7UX9 - chains G and Y of the 11 polymer chains in the assembly; structure by electron microscopy, 3.20 A resolution.

[Chain G]
Molecule: Histone H4
Source organism: Xenopus laevis
UniProt: P62799 (H4_XENLA); residues 0-102 here correspond to UniProt positions 1-103 (UniProt number = residue number + 1)
Sequence (103 residues; row label = number of the first residue in the row; numbering starts at 0):
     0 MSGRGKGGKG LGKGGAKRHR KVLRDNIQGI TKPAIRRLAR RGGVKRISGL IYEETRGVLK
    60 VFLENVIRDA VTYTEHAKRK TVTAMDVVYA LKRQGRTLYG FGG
Unresolved in the structure: 0-20
UniProt features mapped onto this chain:
  - DNA-binding region: Lys16 to Lys20
  - modified residue: Ser1 (N-acetylserine), Arg3 (Asymmetric dimethylarginine), Lys5 (N6-(2-hydroxyisobutyryl)lysine), Lys8 (N6-(2-hydroxyisobutyryl)lysine), Lys12 (N6-(2-hydroxyisobutyryl)lysine), Lys16 (N6-(2-hydroxyisobutyryl)lysine), Lys20 (N6,N6,N6-trimethyllysine), Lys31 (N6-(2-hydroxyisobutyryl)lysine), Lys44 (N6-(2-hydroxyisobutyryl)lysine), Ser47 (Phosphoserine), Tyr51 (Phosphotyrosine), Lys59 (N6-(2-hydroxyisobutyryl)lysine), Lys77 (N6-(2-hydroxyisobutyryl)lysine), Lys79 (N6-(2-hydroxyisobutyryl)lysine), Tyr88 (Phosphotyrosine), Lys91 (N6-(2-hydroxyisobutyryl)lysine)
  - cross-link (Glycyl lysine isopeptide (Lys-Gly)): Lys31 (interchain with G-Cter in UFM1), Lys91 (interchain with G-Cter in ubiquitin)

[Chain Y]
Molecule: sense strand (147-nt DNA)
Sequence (147 nucleotides; each row starts with the number of its first residue):
     1 CTGGAGAATC CCGGTGCCGA GGCCGCTCAA TTGGTCGTAG ACAGCTCTAG CACCGCTTAA
    61 ACGCACGTAC GCGCTGTCCC CCGCGTTTTA ACCGCCAAGG GGATTACTCC CTAGTCTCCA
   121 GGCACGTGTC ACATATATAC ATCCTGT
Unresolved in the structure: 1, 143-147

[How chain G and chain Y interact]
Residue-residue contacts (10; chain G residue first):
  Arg23(G) - DA90(Y)  salt bridge to the phosphate
  Arg39(G) - DC82(Y)  salt bridge to the phosphate
  Arg45(G) - DC81(Y)  sugar contact
  Arg45(G) - DC82(Y)  phosphate contact
  Ile46(G) - DC81(Y)  sugar contact
  Ile46(G) - DC82(Y)  hydrogen bond to the phosphate
  Gly48(G) - DC81(Y)  phosphate contact
  Arg78(G) - DA103(Y)  salt bridge to the phosphate
  Lys79(G) - DG102(Y)  salt bridge to the phosphate
  Thr80(G) - DG102(Y)  sugar contact
Also at the interface, not in a pair above, chain G (10 interface residues in all): Lys44, Ser47

[Overview]
The interface between chain G and chain Y involves 10 residues on one side and 5 on the other, with 1 hydrogen
bond and 4 salt bridges. Among the polar pairs are Ile46(G)-DC82(Y), Arg23(G)-DA90(Y) and Arg39(G)-DC82(Y).
Chain G is Histone H4 (Xenopus laevis) and chain Y is sense strand (147-nt DNA); the structure, Arabidopsis
DDM1 bound to nucleosome (H2A.W, H2B, H3.3, H4, with 147 bp DNA), was determined by electron microscopy.
